7MT7 - chains A and L of the 55 polymer chains in the assembly; structure by electron microscopy, 2.71 A resolution.

# Chain A
Molecule: 23S rRNA
Source organism: Mycobacterium tuberculosis (strain ATCC 25618 / H37Rv)
Sequence (3138 nucleotides; numbered 1 to 3138; the number before each row is that of its first residue):
     1 UUGUAAGUGUCUAAGGGCGCAUGGUGGAUGCCUUGGCAUCGAGAGCCGAU
    51 GAAGGACGUGGGAGGCUGCGAUAUGCCUCGGGGAGCUGUCAACCGAGCGU
   101 GGAUCCGAGGAUUUCCGAAUGGGGAAACCCAGCACGAGUGAUGUCGUGCU
   151 ACCCGCAUCUGAAUAUAUAGGGUGCGGGAGGGAACGCGGGGAAGUGAAAC
   201 AUCUCAGUACCCGUAGGAGGAGAAAACAAUUGUGAUUCCGCAAGUAGUGG
   251 CGAGCGAACGCGGAACAGGCUAAACCGCACGCAUGGGUAACCGGGUAGGG
   301 GUUGUGUGUGCGGGGUUGUGGGAGGAUAUGUCUCAGCGCUACCCGGCUGA
   351 GAGGCAGUCAGAAAGUGUCGUGGUUAGCGGAAGUGGCCUGGGAUGGUCUG
   401 CCGUAGACGGUGAGAGCCCGGUACGCGAAAACCCGGCACCUGCCUAGUAU
   451 CAAUUCCCGAGUAGCAGCGGGCCCGUGGAAUCCGCUGUGAAUCCGCCGGG
   501 ACCACCCGGUAAGCCUAAAUACUCCUCGAUGACCGAUAGCGGAUUAGUAC
   551 CGUGAGGGAAUGGUGAAAAGUACCCCGGGAGGGGAGUGAAAGAGUACCUG
   601 AAACCGUGUGCCUACAAUCCGUCAGAGCCUCCUUUUCCUCUCCGGAGGAG
   651 GGUGGUGAUGGCGUGCCUUUUGAAGAAUGAGCCUGCGAGUCAGGGACAUG
   701 UCGCAAGGUUAACCCGUGUGGGGUAGCCGCAGCGAAAGCGAGUCUGAAUA
   751 GGGCGACCCACACGCGCAUACGCGCGUGUGAAUAGUGGCGUGUUCUGGAC
   801 CCGAAGCGGAGUGAUCUACCCAUGGCCAGGGUGAAGCGCGGGUAAGACCG
   851 CGUGGAGGCCCGAACCCACUUAGGUUGAAGACUGAGGGGAUGAGCUGUGG
   901 GUAGGGGUGAAAGGCCAAUCAAACUCCGUGAUAGCUGGUUCUCCCCGAAA
   951 UGCAUUUAGGUGCAGCGUUGCGUGGUUCACCGCGGAGGUAGAGCUACUGG
  1001 AUGGCCGAUGGGCCCUACUAGGUUACUGACGUCAGCCAAACUCCGAAUGC
  1051 CGUGGUGUAAAGCGUGGCAGUGAGACGGCGGGGGAUAAGCUCCGUACGUC
  1101 GAAAGGGAAACAGCCCAGAUCGCCGGCUAAGGCCCCCAAGCGUGUGCUAA
  1151 GUGGGAAAGGAUGUGCAGUCGCAAAGACAACCAGGAGGUUGGCUUAGAAG
  1201 CAGCCACCCUUGAAAGAGUGCGUAAUAGCUCACUGGUCAAGUGAUUGUGC
  1251 GCCGAUAAUGUAGCGGGGCUCAAGCACACCGCCGAAGCCGCGGCACAUCC
  1301 ACCUUGUGGUGGGUGUGGGUAGGGGAGCGUCCCUCAUUCAGCGAAGCCAC
  1351 CGGGUGACCGGUGGUGGAGGGUGGGGGAGUGAGAAUGCAGGCAUGAGUAG
  1401 CGACAAGGCAAGUGAGAACCUUGCCCGCCGAAAGACCAAGGGUUCCUGGG
  1451 CCAGGCCAGUCCGCCCAGGGUGAGUCGGGACCUAAGGCGAGGCCGACAGG
  1501 CGUAGUCGAUGGACAACGGGUUGAUAUUCCCGUACCCGUGUGUGGGCGCC
  1551 CGUGACGAAUCAGCGGUACUAACCACCCAAAACCGGAUCGAUCACUCCCC
  1601 UUCGGGGGUGUGGAGUUCUGGGGCUGCGUGGGAACUUCGCUGGUAGUAGU
  1651 CAAGCGAAGGGGUGACGCAGGAAGGUAGCCGUACCAGUCAGUGGUAACAC
  1701 UGGGGCAAGCCGGUAGGGAGAGCGAUAGGCAAAUCCGUCGCUCACUAAUC
  1751 CUGAGAGGUGACGCAUAGCCGGUUGAGGCGAAUUCGGUGAUCCUCUGCUG
  1801 CCAAGAAAAGCCUCUAGCGAGCACACACACGGCCCGUACCCCAAACCGAC
  1851 ACAGGUGGUCAGGUAGAGCAUACCAAGGCGUACGAGAUAACUAUGGUUAA
  1901 GGAACUCGGCAAAAUGCCCCCGUAACUUCGGGAGAAGGGGGACCGGAAUA
  1951 UCGUGAACACCCUUGCGGUGGGAGCGGGAUCCGGUCGCAGAAACCAGUGA
  2001 GGAGCGACUGUUUACUAAAAACACAGGUCCGUGCGAAGUCGCAAGACGAU
  2051 GUAUACGGACUGACGCCUGCCCGGUGCUGGAAGGUUAAGAGGACCCGUUA
  2101 ACCCGCAAGGGUGAAGCGGAGAAUUUAAGCCCCAGUAAACGGCGGUGGUA
  2151 ACUAUAACCAUCCUAAGGUAGCGAAAUUCCUUGUCGGGUAAGUUCCGACC
  2201 UGCACGAAUGGCGUAACGACUUCUCAACUGUCUCAACCAUAGACUCGGCG
  2251 AAAUUGCACUACGAGUAAAGAUGCUCGUUACGCGCGGCAGGACGAAAAGA
  2301 CCCCGGGACCUUCACUACAACUUGGUAUUGAUGUUCGGUACGGUUUGUGU
  2351 AGGAUAGGUGGGAGACUGUGAAACCUCGACGCCAGUUGGGGCGGAGUCGU
  2401 UGUUGAAAUACCACUCUGAUCGUAUUGGGCAUCUAACCUCGAACCCUGAA
  2451 UCGGGUUUAGGGACAGUGCCUGGCGGGUAGUUUAACUGGGGCGGUUGCCU
  2501 CCUAAAAUGUAACGGAGGCGCCCAAAGGUUCCCUCAACCUGGACGGCAAU
  2551 CAGGUGGCGAGUGUAAAUGCACAAGGGAGCUUGACUGCGAGACUUACAAG
  2601 UCAAGCAGGGACGAAAGUCGGGAUUAGUGAUCCGGCACCCCCGAGUGGAA
  2651 GGGGUGUCGCUCAACGGAUAAAAGGUACCCCGGGGAUAACAGGCUGAUCU
  2701 UCCCCAAGAGUCCAUAUCGACGGGAUGGUUUGGCACCUCGAUGUCGGCUC
  2751 GUCGCAUCCUGGGGCUGGAGCAGGUCCCAAGGGUUGGGCUGUUCGCCCAU
  2801 UAAAGCGGCACGCGAGCUGGGUUUAGAACGUCGUGAGACAGUUCGGUCUC
  2851 UAUCCGCCGCGCGCGUCAGAAACUUGAGGAAACCUGUCCCUAGUACGAGA
  2901 GGACCGGGACGGACGAACCUCUGGUGCACCAGUUGUCCCGCCAGGGGCAC
  2951 CGCUGGAUAGCCACGUUCGGUCAGGAUAACCGCUGAAAGCAUCUAAGCGG
  3001 GAAACCUUCUCCAAGAUCAGGUUUCUCACCCACUUGGUGGGAUAAGGCCC
  3051 CCCGCAGAACACGGGUUCAAUAGGUCAGACCUGGAAGCUCAGUAAUGGGU
  3101 GUAGGGAACUGGUGCUAACCGGCCGAAAACUUACAACA
Disordered / not traced: 1-4, 1013-1022, 3133-3138
Modified positions: 5MU (5-methyluridine 5'-monophosphate) at position 2177; OMG (o2'-methylguanosine-5'-monophosphate) at position 2791
Ion coordination: Mg2+ site 1: C31, G1370; Mg2+ site 2: C46, G217; Mg2+ site 3: G60, G65, U89; Mg2+ site 4 near U72 (its only coordinating residue here); Mg2+ site 5 near U120 (its only coordinating residue here); Mg2+ site 6: A162, U166; Mg2+ site 7: G194, U2481; Mg2+ site 8 near G194 (its only coordinating residue here); Mg2+ site 9: A199, C200; Mg2+ site 10 near G220 (its only coordinating residue here); Mg2+ site 11 near C251 (its only coordinating residue here); Mg2+ site 12: G379, G421; 159 more Mg2+ sites not listed
Small-molecule neighbours: N-formylmethionine (FME): G2299, A2300, C2301, A2689, U2823

# Chain L
Molecule: 50S ribosomal protein L15
Source organism: Mycobacterium tuberculosis (strain ATCC 25618 / H37Rv)
UniProt: P9WHD7 (RL15_MYCTU); residues 1-146 here = UniProt positions 1-146
Amino-acid sequence (146 residues; numbered 1 to 146; the number before each row is that of its first residue):
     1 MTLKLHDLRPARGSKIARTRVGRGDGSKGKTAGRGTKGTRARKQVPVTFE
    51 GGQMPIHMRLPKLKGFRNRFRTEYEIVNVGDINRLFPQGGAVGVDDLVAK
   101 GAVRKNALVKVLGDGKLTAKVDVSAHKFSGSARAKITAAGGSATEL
Disordered / not traced: 1, 146
Ion coordination: Mg2+: Thr-36 (shared with U1071(A) of chain A)

# Chain A / chain L interface
Contacting residue pairs (168):
  A198(A) with Phe-49(L), base contact
  A246(A) with Arg-67(L), hydrogen bond to the phosphate; Arg-69(L), hydrogen bond to the sugar
  G247(A) with Arg-67(L), phosphate contact
  C251(A) with Lys-62(L), hydrogen bond to the sugar
  G252(A) with Met-58(L), phosphate contact
  A253(A) with Thr-48(L), phosphate contact; His-57(L), phosphate contact
  U668(A) with Lys-30(L), phosphate contact
  U669(A) with Lys-30(L), salt bridge to the phosphate; Lys-37(L), hydrogen bond to the phosphate
  U670(A) with Lys-37(L), salt bridge to the phosphate
  G689(A) with Val-21(L), sugar contact; Arg-23(L), salt bridge to the phosphate; Thr-31(L), base contact; Ala-32(L), base contact; Arg-34(L), hydrogen bond to the base
  U690(A) with Arg-18(L), salt bridge to the phosphate
  C691(A) with Arg-18(L), salt bridge to the phosphate
  G700(A) with Gly-13(L), hydrogen bond to the sugar; Ser-14(L), hydrogen bond to the base
  U701(A) with Ala-11(L), phosphate contact; Arg-12(L), sugar contact; Ser-14(L), sugar contact
  G707(A) with Lys-100(L), phosphate contact; Gly-101(L), phosphate contact
  U724(A) with Lys-105(L), hydrogen bond to the sugar
  C728(A) with Arg-104(L), base contact
  G729(A) with Arg-104(L), hydrogen bond to the base
  C730(A) with Glu-75(L), hydrogen bond to the base; Ala-102(L), base contact; Arg-104(L), base contact
  A731(A) with Asn-78(L), hydrogen bond to the base; Leu-112(L), base contact; Asp-114(L), base contact
  C733(A) with Arg-71(L), base contact
  G734(A) with Arg-71(L), hydrogen bond to the base
  A735(A) with Lys-64(L), salt bridge to the phosphate; Gly-65(L), sugar contact; Phe-66(L), hydrogen bond to the sugar
  A736(A) with Phe-66(L), sugar contact; Asn-68(L), hydrogen bond to the phosphate
  A737(A) with Asn-68(L), hydrogen bond to the phosphate; Arg-71(L), salt bridge to the phosphate
  G738(A) with Arg-71(L), hydrogen bond to the base
  G740(A) with Ile-76(L), base contact; Lys-110(L), hydrogen bond to the base; Leu-112(L), base contact; Ser-129(L), hydrogen bond to the phosphate; Gly-130(L), hydrogen bond to the phosphate
  A741(A) with Leu-112(L), phosphate contact; Gly-113(L), hydrogen bond to the phosphate; Asp-114(L), sugar contact; Ser-129(L), hydrogen bond to the phosphate; Ser-131(L), phosphate contact
  C775(A) with Lys-116(L), hydrogen bond to the phosphate
  G776(A) with Lys-116(L), salt bridge to the phosphate
  G790(A) with Ser-14(L), sugar contact; Lys-15(L), sugar contact; Ile-16(L), hydrogen bond to the sugar
  U791(A) with Ile-16(L), sugar contact; Ala-17(L), sugar contact; Arg-18(L), sugar contact
  G792(A) with Arg-18(L), phosphate contact; Thr-19(L), hydrogen bond to the phosphate
  U794(A) with Gln-44(L), phosphate contact
  C795(A) with Gln-44(L), phosphate contact; Val-45(L), phosphate contact
  C800(A) with Arg-34(L), salt bridge to the phosphate; Ala-41(L), hydrogen bond to the base
  A933(A) with Lys-43(L), salt bridge to the phosphate
  G934(A) with Thr-39(L), hydrogen bond to the sugar; Lys-43(L), salt bridge to the phosphate
  C935(A) with Lys-37(L), phosphate contact; Gly-38(L), phosphate contact; Arg-42(L), base contact
  U936(A) with Lys-37(L), salt bridge to the phosphate; Arg-42(L), base contact
  G937(A) with Lys-37(L), phosphate contact; Arg-42(L), hydrogen bond to the base
  U939(A) with Gly-22(L), hydrogen bond to the sugar; Lys-30(L), hydrogen bond to the base; Thr-31(L), base contact
  U940(A) with Gly-22(L), phosphate contact; Arg-23(L), hydrogen bond to the base; Gly-24(L), hydrogen bond to the phosphate; Gly-29(L), phosphate contact; Lys-30(L), phosphate contact
  C941(A) with Arg-20(L), base contact; Arg-23(L), sugar contact; Gly-24(L), phosphate contact
  U942(A) with Gly-24(L), phosphate contact; Asp-25(L), hydrogen bond to the phosphate; Gly-26(L), hydrogen bond to the phosphate; Ser-27(L), base contact
  C943(A) with Gly-26(L), hydrogen bond to the base
  A954(A) with Gln-53(L), hydrogen bond to the sugar
  U955(A) with Gly-51(L), hydrogen bond to the sugar; Gly-52(L), sugar contact; Gln-53(L), sugar contact
  G960(A) with Thr-39(L), hydrogen bond to the sugar; Gly-51(L), hydrogen bond to the base
  U961(A) with Gly-38(L), phosphate contact; Thr-39(L), hydrogen bond to the phosphate; Arg-40(L), hydrogen bond to the phosphate; Val-45(L), phosphate contact; Phe-49(L), sugar contact; Gly-51(L), base contact
  G962(A) with Arg-40(L), salt bridge to the phosphate; Phe-49(L), sugar contact; Glu-50(L), sugar contact; Gly-51(L), sugar contact
  G1070(A) with Gly-33(L), sugar contact; Arg-34(L), sugar contact
  U1071(A) with Gly-35(L), phosphate contact; Thr-36(L), hydrogen bond to the phosphate
  U1307(A) with Arg-12(L), sugar contact
  A1321(A) with Gly-35(L), phosphate contact
  G1322(A) with Thr-31(L), hydrogen bond to the phosphate; Gly-33(L), hydrogen bond to the phosphate; Arg-34(L), phosphate contact; Gly-35(L), phosphate contact
  G1323(A) with Lys-28(L), phosphate contact
  G1324(A) with Lys-28(L), salt bridge to the phosphate
  C1335(A) with Leu-5(L), sugar contact; His-6(L), hydrogen bond to the sugar
  A1336(A) with His-6(L), hydrogen bond to the sugar
  G1373(A) with His-6(L), base contact
  G1374(A) with Leu-5(L), hydrogen bond to the base; His-6(L), sugar contact; Leu-8(L), hydrogen bond to the sugar; Arg-9(L), hydrogen bond to the sugar
  G1375(A) with Arg-9(L), salt bridge to the phosphate; Pro-10(L), phosphate contact
  G1376(A) with Pro-10(L), phosphate contact
  G1377(A) with Lys-15(L), phosphate contact
  U1380(A) with Arg-20(L), base contact
  G1381(A) with Arg-20(L), hydrogen bond to the base; Arg-23(L), salt bridge to the phosphate
  A2596(A) with Gln-53(L), base contact
  C2597(A) with Ile-56(L), sugar contact; Arg-59(L), hydrogen bond to the base
  A2598(A) with Arg-59(L), hydrogen bond to the sugar; Leu-60(L), phosphate contact
  A2630(A) with Met-54(L), base contact; Arg-59(L), hydrogen bond to the sugar
  U2631(A) with Met-58(L), hydrogen bond to the sugar; Arg-59(L), sugar contact; Leu-60(L), phosphate contact; Pro-61(L), phosphate contact
  C2632(A) with Pro-61(L), phosphate contact; Lys-62(L), hydrogen bond to the phosphate
  C2633(A) with Lys-62(L), salt bridge to the phosphate
  C2641(A) with Phe-66(L), base contact
  C2642(A) with Phe-66(L), sugar contact; Asn-68(L), hydrogen bond to the sugar
  G2643(A) with Phe-70(L), sugar contact
  A2644(A) with Arg-69(L), base contact; Phe-70(L), sugar contact
  G2653(A) with Gly-65(L), hydrogen bond to the phosphate; Phe-66(L), sugar contact
  G2654(A) with Lys-64(L), phosphate contact; Gly-65(L), hydrogen bond to the phosphate
  U2655(A) with Lys-64(L), phosphate contact
  G2666(A) with Gln-53(L), base contact; Met-54(L), hydrogen bond to the sugar; Arg-59(L), base contact
  G2667(A) with Met-54(L), base contact
Also at the interface, not in a pair above, chain A (96 interface residues in all): C702, A706, A725, G726, G732, C739, C801, A1069, C1328, A2599, G2652, A2668, A2686
Also at the interface, not in a pair above, chain L (81 interface residues in all): Asp-7, Asn-106, Lys-127

# In short
96 residues of chain A and 81 residues of chain L are in contact, with 58 hydrogen bonds and 17 salt bridges.
Polar contacts include G689(A)/Arg-34(L), G700(A)/Ser-14(L) and G729(A)/Arg-104(L). Bound to chain A:
N-formylmethionine. C31(A) and G1370(A) form the Mg2+ site 1.
Chain A is 23S rRNA and chain L is 50S ribosomal protein L15, both from Mycobacterium tuberculosis (strain
ATCC 25618 / H37Rv); the structure, Mtb 70S with P and E site tRNAs, was determined by electron microscopy
together with 7MSC, 7MSH, 7MSM, 7MSZ, 7MT2 and 7MT3 from the same study.
